PDB entry 3FKS | X-ray diffraction, 3.59 A resolution | chains F and G of the 9 polymer chains in the assembly

[Chain F]
Molecule: ATP synthase subunit beta, mitochondrial
Source organism: Saccharomyces cerevisiae
Notes: EC 3.6.3.14
UniProt: P00830 (ATPB_YEAST); residues 3-478 here correspond to UniProt positions 36-511 (UniProt number = residue number + 33)
Amino-acid sequence (484 residues; row label = number of the first residue in the row; numbers below 1 keep their minus sign (Ala-5 is residue -5)):
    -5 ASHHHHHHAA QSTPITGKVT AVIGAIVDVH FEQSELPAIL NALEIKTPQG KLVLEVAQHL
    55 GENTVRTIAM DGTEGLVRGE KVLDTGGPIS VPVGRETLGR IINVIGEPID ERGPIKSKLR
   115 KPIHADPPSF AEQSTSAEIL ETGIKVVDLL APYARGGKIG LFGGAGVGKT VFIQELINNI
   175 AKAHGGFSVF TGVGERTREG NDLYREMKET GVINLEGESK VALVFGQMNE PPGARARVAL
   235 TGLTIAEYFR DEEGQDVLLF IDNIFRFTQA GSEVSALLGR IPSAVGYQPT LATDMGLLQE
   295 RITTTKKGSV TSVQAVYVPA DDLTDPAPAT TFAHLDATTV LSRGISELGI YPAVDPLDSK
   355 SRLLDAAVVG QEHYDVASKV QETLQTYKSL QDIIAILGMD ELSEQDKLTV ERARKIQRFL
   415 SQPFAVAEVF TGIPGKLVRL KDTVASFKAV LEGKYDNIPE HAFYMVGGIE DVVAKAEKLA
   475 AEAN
Not modelled in the structure: -5 to 4, 476-478
Differences from the reference sequence: expression tag (-5 to 2)
UniProt features mapped onto this chain:
  - binding site (ATP): Gly157 to Thr164
  - modified residue: Thr79 (Phosphothreonine), Thr204 (Phosphothreonine), Ser340 (Phosphoserine)
From the paper describing this entry:
  - conformationally variable residues: Phe424

[Chain G]
Molecule: ATP synthase subunit gamma, mitochondrial
Source organism: Saccharomyces cerevisiae
Notes: EC 3.6.3.14
UniProt: P38077 (ATPG_YEAST); residues 1-278 here correspond to UniProt positions 34-311 (UniProt number = residue number + 33)
Amino-acid sequence (278 residues; row label = number of the first residue in the row):
     1 ATLKEVEMRL KSIKNIEKIT KTMKIVASTR LSKAEKAKIS AKKMDEAEQL FYKNAETKNL
    61 DVEATETGAP KELIVAITSD KGLCGSIHSQ LAKAVRRHLN DQPNADIVTI GDKIKMQLLR
   121 THPNNIKLSI NGIGKDAPTF QESALIADKL LSVMKAGTYP KISIFYNDPV SSLSFEPSEK
   181 PIFNAKTIEQ SPSFGKFEID TDANVPRDLF EYTLANQMLT AMAQGYAAEI SARRNAMDNA
   241 SKNAGDMINR YSILYNRTRQ AVITNELVDI ITGASSLG
Not modelled in the structure: 62-69, 277-278

[Interface between chain F and chain G]
Residue-residue contacts (12; chain F residue first):
  Ile275(F) - Thr272(G)
  Pro276(F) - Thr272(G)
  Ala314(F) - Arg257(G)
  Asp386(F) - Met247(G)
  Ala389(F) - Asn243(G)  hydrogen bond (backbone-side chain)
  Ile390(F) - Ala240(G)
  Ile390(F) - Asn243(G)  hydrogen bond (backbone-side chain)
  Leu391(F) - Leu83(G)  hydrophobic
  Asp394(F) - Ser86(G)
  Glu395(F) - Gly82(G)
  Glu395(F) - Leu83(G)  hydrogen bond (side chain-backbone)
  Glu398(F) - Arg120(G)
Also at the interface, not in a pair above, chain F (11 interface residues in all): Ser397
Also at the interface, not in a pair above, chain G (16 interface residues in all): Arg9, Ile13, Ile16, Cys84, Gly85, Met116, Asn239

[Summary]
11 residues of chain F and 16 residues of chain G are in contact, with 3 hydrogen bonds. Polar pairs include
Ala389(F)-Asn243(G), Ile390(F)-Asn243(G) and Glu395(F)-Leu83(G). Curated annotation (UniProt) lists 8
ATP-binding residues on chain F. The paper reports conformational variability at Phe424(F).
Chain F is ATP synthase subunit beta, mitochondrial and chain G is ATP synthase subunit gamma, mitochondrial,
both from Saccharomyces cerevisiae; the structure, Yeast F1 ATPase in the absence of bound nucleotides, was
determined by X-ray diffraction.
